PDB entry 3MQK | X-ray diffraction, 2.80 A resolution | chains A and D of the 5 polymer chains in the assembly

== Chain A ==
Protein: tRNA pseudouridine synthase B
Source organism: Pyrococcus furiosus
Notes: EC 5.4.99.-
UniProtKB: Q7LWY0 (TRUB_PYRFU); residues 11-338 here correspond to UniProt positions 8-335 (UniProt number = residue number - 3)
Chain sequence (328 residues; row label = number of the first residue in the row):
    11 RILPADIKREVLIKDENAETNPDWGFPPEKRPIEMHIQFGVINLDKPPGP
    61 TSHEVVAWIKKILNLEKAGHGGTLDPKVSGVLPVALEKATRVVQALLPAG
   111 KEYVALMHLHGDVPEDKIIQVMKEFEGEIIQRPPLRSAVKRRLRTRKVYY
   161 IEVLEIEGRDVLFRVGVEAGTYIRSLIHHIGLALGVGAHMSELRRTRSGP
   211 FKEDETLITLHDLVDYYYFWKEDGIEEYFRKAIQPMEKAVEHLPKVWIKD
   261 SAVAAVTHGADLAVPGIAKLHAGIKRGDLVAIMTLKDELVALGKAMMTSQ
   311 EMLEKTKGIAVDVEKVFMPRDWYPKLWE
Reported in the primary citation:
  - binding site for the 13-nt RNA strand (chain D): Asp271 to His281

== Chain D ==
Molecule: 13-nt RNA strand
Sequence (13 nucleotides; numbered 5 to 17; the number before each row is that of its first residue):
     5 GUUCGAUCCACAG

== Interface between chain A and chain D ==
Pairs across the interface (29; chain A residue first):
  Lys259(A) - G17(D)  salt bridge to the phosphate
  Ser261(A) - A16(D)  hydrogen bond to the phosphate
  Ser261(A) - G17(D)  hydrogen bond to the phosphate
  Ala262(A) - A16(D)  hydrogen bond to the sugar
  Ala265(A) - A14(D)  sugar contact
  Ala265(A) - A16(D)  base contact
  His268(A) - U11(D)  sugar contact
  His268(A) - C12(D)  sugar contact
  His268(A) - A14(D)  hydrogen bond to the base
  Gly269(A) - A14(D)  hydrogen bond to the base
  Ala270(A) - A14(D)  base contact
  Ala270(A) - A16(D)  base contact
  Asp271(A) - A16(D)  hydrogen bond to the base
  Leu272(A) - A16(D)  base contact
  Ala273(A) - C15(D)  sugar contact
  Ala273(A) - A16(D)  hydrogen bond to the base
  Pro275(A) - C15(D)  base contact
  Pro275(A) - A16(D)  sugar contact
  Gly276(A) - A16(D)  hydrogen bond to the base
  Lys317(A) - C15(D)  base contact
  Gly318(A) - C15(D)  hydrogen bond to the base
  Ile319(A) - C15(D)  base contact
  Lys335(A) - C12(D)  salt bridge to the phosphate
  Trp337(A) - C12(D)  phosphate contact
  Trp337(A) - C13(D)  hydrogen bond to the phosphate
  Trp337(A) - A14(D)  sugar contact
  Trp337(A) - C15(D)  phosphate contact
  Glu338(A) - A14(D)  phosphate contact
  Glu338(A) - C15(D)  hydrogen bond to the phosphate
Also at the interface, not in a pair above, chain A (19 interface residues in all): Arg330

== Overview ==
Chain A and chain D form an interface of 19 and 7 residues respectively; the contacts include 11 hydrogen
bonds and 2 salt bridges. Among the polar pairs are His268(A)-A14(D), Gly269(A)-A14(D) and Asp271(A)-A16(D).
From the paper: a binding site for the 13-nt RNA strand (chain D) at Asp271(A).
Chain A is tRNA pseudouridine synthase B (Pyrococcus furiosus) and chain D is a 13-nt RNA strand; the
structure, Cbf5-Nop10-Gar1 complex binding with 17mer RNA containing ACA trinucleotide, was determined by
X-ray diffraction.
